7WYP - chains A and B; structure by X-ray diffraction, 2.30 A resolution.

[Chain A (and B)]
Name: 3C-like proteinase
Organism: Severe acute respiratory syndrome coronavirus 2
Notes: EC 3.4.22.69; chain B of this document is another copy of the same molecule, construct and numbering; everything in this record applies to it too
Reference sequence: P0DTC1 (R1A_SARS2); residues 1-306 here correspond to UniProt positions 3264-3569 (UniProt number = residue number + 3263)
Amino-acid sequence (306 residues; each row starts with the number of its first residue):
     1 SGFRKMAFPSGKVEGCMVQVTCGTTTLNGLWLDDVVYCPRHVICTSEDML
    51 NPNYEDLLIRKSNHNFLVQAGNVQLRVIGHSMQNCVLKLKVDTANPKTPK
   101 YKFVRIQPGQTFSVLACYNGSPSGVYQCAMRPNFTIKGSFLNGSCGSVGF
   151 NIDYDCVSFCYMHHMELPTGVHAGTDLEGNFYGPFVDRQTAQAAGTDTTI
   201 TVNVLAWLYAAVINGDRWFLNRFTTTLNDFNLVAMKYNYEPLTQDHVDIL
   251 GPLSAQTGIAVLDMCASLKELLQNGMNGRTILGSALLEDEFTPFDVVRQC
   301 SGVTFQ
Not modelled in the structure: 301-306 (chain B: 306)
Glycans and other covalent adducts: N-(1,3-benzothiazol-2-ylmethyl)-N-cyclopropyl-prop-2-enamide (G7O) linked to Cys-145
Small-molecule neighbours: G7O (N-(1,3-benzothiazol-2-ylmethyl)-N-cyclopropyl-prop-2-enamide): His-41, Cys-44, Met-49, Tyr-54, Asn-142, Gly-143, Ser-144, His-164, Met-165, Asp-187, Arg-188, Gln-189
What the authors report for this chain:
  - binding site for G7O: His-41, Met-49, Cys-145, Met-165, Gln-189
  - catalytic residues: Cys-145
  - mutagenesis - C145A: abolished binding to G7O

[Interface between chain A and chain B]
Pairs across the interface - 84 pairs, chain A then chain B:
  Ser-1(A) / Ser-139(B)
  Ser-1(A) / Phe-140(B)  hydrogen bond (backbone-backbone)
  Ser-1(A) / Leu-141(B)
  Ser-1(A) / Glu-166(B)  hydrogen bond
  Ser-1(A) / Gly-170(B)  hydrogen bond (side chain-backbone)
  Ser-1(A) / His-172(B)
  Gly-2(A) / Gly-138(B)
  Gly-2(A) / Ser-139(B)  hydrogen bond (backbone-side chain)
  Arg-4(A) / Lys-5(B)
  Arg-4(A) / Tyr-126(B)
  Arg-4(A) / Gln-127(B)
  Arg-4(A) / Cys-128(B)  hydrogen bond
  Arg-4(A) / Lys-137(B)  hydrogen bond (side chain-backbone)
  Arg-4(A) / Glu-290(B)  salt bridge
  Lys-5(A) / Arg-4(B)
  Lys-5(A) / Tyr-126(B)
  Met-6(A) / Gly-124(B)
  Met-6(A) / Val-125(B)
  Met-6(A) / Tyr-126(B)  hydrophobic
  Met-6(A) / Ser-139(B)
  Ala-7(A) / Gly-124(B)
  Ala-7(A) / Val-125(B)  hydrogen bond (backbone-backbone)
  Phe-8(A) / Val-125(B)
  Pro-9(A) / Ser-10(B)
  Pro-9(A) / Glu-14(B)
  Pro-9(A) / Pro-122(B)
  Pro-9(A) / Ser-123(B)
  Pro-9(A) / Gly-124(B)
  Ser-10(A) / Pro-9(B)
  Ser-10(A) / Ser-10(B)  hydrogen bond (side chain-backbone)
  Ser-10(A) / Glu-14(B)  hydrogen bond (backbone-side chain)
  Gly-11(A) / Gly-11(B)
  Gly-11(A) / Glu-14(B)  hydrogen bond (backbone-side chain)
  Glu-14(A) / Pro-9(B)
  Glu-14(A) / Ser-10(B)  hydrogen bond (side chain-backbone)
  Glu-14(A) / Gly-11(B)  hydrogen bond (side chain-backbone)
  Tyr-118(A) / Thr-304(B)
  Ser-121(A) / Thr-304(B)  hydrogen bond
  Ser-121(A) / Phe-305(B)
  Pro-122(A) / Pro-9(B)
  Pro-122(A) / Phe-305(B)  hydrogen bond (backbone-backbone)
  Ser-123(A) / Pro-9(B)
  Ser-123(A) / Val-303(B)  hydrogen bond (side chain-backbone)
  Ser-123(A) / Thr-304(B)
  Ser-123(A) / Phe-305(B)
  Gly-124(A) / Met-6(B)
  Gly-124(A) / Ala-7(B)
  Gly-124(A) / Pro-9(B)
  Val-125(A) / Met-6(B)
  Val-125(A) / Ala-7(B)  hydrogen bond (backbone-backbone)
  Val-125(A) / Phe-8(B)
  Val-125(A) / Val-125(B)  hydrophobic
  Tyr-126(A) / Arg-4(B)
  Tyr-126(A) / Lys-5(B)
  Tyr-126(A) / Met-6(B)  hydrophobic
  Gln-127(A) / Arg-4(B)  hydrogen bond (backbone-side chain)
  Cys-128(A) / Arg-4(B)  hydrogen bond
  Lys-137(A) / Arg-4(B)  hydrogen bond (backbone-side chain)
  Gly-138(A) / Ser-1(B)
  Gly-138(A) / Gly-2(B)
  Gly-138(A) / Phe-3(B)
  Ser-139(A) / Ser-1(B)
  Ser-139(A) / Gly-2(B)  hydrogen bond (side chain-backbone)
  Ser-139(A) / Met-6(B)
  Ser-139(A) / Gln-299(B)  hydrogen bond
  Phe-140(A) / Ser-1(B)  hydrogen bond (backbone-backbone)
  Leu-141(A) / Gln-299(B)
  Leu-141(A) / Cys-300(B)
  Leu-141(A) / Ser-301(B)
  Leu-141(A) / Gly-302(B)
  Glu-166(A) / Ser-1(B)  hydrogen bond (side chain-backbone)
  Gly-170(A) / Ser-1(B)
  His-172(A) / Ser-1(B)  hydrogen bond (side chain-backbone)
  Thr-280(A) / Leu-286(B)
  Gly-283(A) / Leu-286(B)
  Ala-285(A) / Ala-285(B)
  Ala-285(A) / Leu-286(B)
  Leu-286(A) / Gly-283(B)
  Leu-286(A) / Ala-285(B)
  Glu-290(A) / Arg-4(B)  salt bridge
  Arg-298(A) / Ser-123(B)  hydrogen bond (side chain-backbone)
  Gln-299(A) / Ser-139(B)  hydrogen bond
  Gln-299(A) / Leu-141(B)
  Cys-300(A) / Leu-141(B)
Also at the interface, not in a pair above, chain A (39 interface residues in all): Phe-3, Lys-12, Ser-284
Also at the interface, not in a pair above, chain B (42 interface residues in all): Leu-115, Thr-280, Ser-284, Arg-298

[In short]
39 residues of chain A and 42 residues of chain B are in contact; the contacts include 26 hydrogen bonds and 2
salt bridges. Polar contacts include Arg-4(A)/Glu-290(B), Ser-1(A)/Glu-166(B) and Ser-1(A)/Gly-170(B).
Compound G7O is covalently linked to Cys-145(A). From the paper: the catalytic residue Cys-145(A); C145A of
chain A abolishes binding to G7O.
Both chains are 3C-like proteinase (Severe acute respiratory syndrome coronavirus 2). Entry 7WYP (Structure of
the SARS-COV-2 main protease with EN102 inhibitor) was determined by X-ray diffraction (same publication as
7WYL, 7WYM and 7WYO).
